7BPK - chains A and D of the 6 polymer chains in the assembly; structure by X-ray diffraction, 3.10 A resolution.

Chain A:
Protein: Envelope protein
Source organism: Zika virus
UniProtKB: A0A142I5B9 (POLG_ZIKVK); residues 1-409 here correspond to UniProt positions 291-699 (UniProt number = residue number + 290)
Sequence (416 residues; numbered 0 to 415; the number before each row is that of its first residue; numbering starts at 0):
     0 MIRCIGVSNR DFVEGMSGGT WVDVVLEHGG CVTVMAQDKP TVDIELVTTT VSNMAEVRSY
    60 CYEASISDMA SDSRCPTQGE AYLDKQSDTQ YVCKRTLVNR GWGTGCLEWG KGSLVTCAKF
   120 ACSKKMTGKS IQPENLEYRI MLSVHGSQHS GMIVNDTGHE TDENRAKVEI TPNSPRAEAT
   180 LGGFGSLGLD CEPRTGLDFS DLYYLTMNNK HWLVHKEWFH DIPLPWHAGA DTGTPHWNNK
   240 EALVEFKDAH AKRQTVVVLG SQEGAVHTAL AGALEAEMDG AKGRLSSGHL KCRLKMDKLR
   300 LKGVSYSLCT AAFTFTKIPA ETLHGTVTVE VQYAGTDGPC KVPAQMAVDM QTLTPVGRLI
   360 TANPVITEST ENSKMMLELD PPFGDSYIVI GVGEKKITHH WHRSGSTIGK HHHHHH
Disordered / not traced: 404-415
Sequence notes: expression tag (0, 410-415); conflict Asn98 (Asp388 in A0A142I5B9), Thr103 (Asn393 in A0A142I5B9), Leu106 (Gly396 in A0A142I5B9), Glu107 (Leu397 in A0A142I5B9), Trp108 (Phe398 in A0A142I5B9)
Swiss-Prot annotation at these positions:
  - glycosylation: Asn154 (N-linked (GlcNAc...) asparagine)
  - cross-link (Glycyl lysine isopeptide (Lys-Gly)): Lys38 (interchain with G-Cter in ubiquitin), Lys281 (interchain with G-Cter in ubiquitin)
Cystine bridges: Cys3-Cys30, Cys60-Cys121, Cys74-Cys105, Cys92-Cys116, Cys190-Cys291, Cys308-Cys339
What the authors report for this chain:
  - mutagenesis - W101F: unchanged binding to FLE mAbs

Chain D:
Protein: IG c307_light_IGLV1-51_IGLJ2
Source organism: Homo sapiens
UniProtKB: A0A5C2GK82 (A0A5C2GK82_HUMAN); numbering as in UniProt (aligned over 1-108)
Sequence (108 residues; row label = number of the first residue in the row):
     1 QSVLTQPPSV SAAPGQKVTI SCSGSSSNIG NNYVSWYQQL PGTAPKLLIY DSNKRPSGIP
    61 DRFSGSKSGT SATLGITGLQ TGDEADYYCG TWDSSLSVWV FGGGTKLT
Sequence notes: conflict Trp99 (Leu in A0A5C2GK82)
Cystine bridges: Cys22-Cys89

How chain A and chain D interact:
Residue-residue contacts - 12 pairs, chain A then chain D:
  Asn52(A) - Tyr50(D)  hydrogen bond
  Glu136(A) - Tyr33(D)  hydrogen bond
  Arg138(A) - Tyr33(D)  hydrogen bond
  His158(A) - Asn31(D)
  Glu159(A) - Ser26(D)
  Glu159(A) - Asn31(D)
  Glu159(A) - Ser94(D)  hydrogen bond
  Thr160(A) - Ser27(D)
  Thr160(A) - Ser95(D)
  Lys166(A) - Asn31(D)  hydrogen bond (side chain-backbone)
  Glu168(A) - Tyr33(D)
  Lys281(A) - Asp51(D)  salt bridge
Also at the interface, not in a pair above, chain D (9 interface residues in all): Asn32

Overview:
The chain A/chain D interface involves 9 residues from each chain, with 5 hydrogen bonds and 1 salt bridge.
Among the polar pairs are Lys281(A)-Asp51(D), Asn52(A)-Tyr50(D) and Glu136(A)-Tyr33(D). From the paper: W101F
of chain A leaves binding to FLE mAbs unchanged.
Here chain A is Envelope protein (Zika virus) and chain D is IG c307_light_IGLV1-51_IGLJ2 (Homo sapiens).
Entry 7BPK (Zika virus envelope protein mutant bound to mAb) was determined by X-ray diffraction together with
7BQ5 from the same study.
